PDB entry 1J5E | X-ray diffraction, 3.05 A resolution | chains A and Q of the 21 polymer chains in the assembly

== Chain A ==
Molecule: 16S ribosomal RNA
Organism: Thermus thermophilus
Sequence (1522 nucleotides; each row starts with the number of its first residue; note: 42 numbers in that range are skipped by the numbering (no residue carries them; nothing is unmodelled there); a row labelled like 190A-190L holds insertion residues (190A, then the next letters in order); numbering starts at 0):
     0 UUUGUUGGAGAGUUUGAUCCUGGCUCAGGGUGAACGCUGGCGGCGUGCCU
    50 AAGACAUGCAAGUCGUGCGGG
    73 CCGCGGGGUUUU
    88 ACUCCG
    95 UGGUC
   101 AGCGGCGGACGGGUGAGUAACGCGUGGGU
  129A G
   130 ACCUACCCGGAAGAGGGGGACAACCCGGGGAAACUCGGGCUAAUCCCCCA
   180 UGUGGACCCGC
190A-190L CCCUUGGGGUGU
   191 GUCCAAAGGGCUUU
   216 GCCCGCUUCCGGAUGGGCCCGCGUCCCAUCAGCUAGUUGGUGGGGUAAUG
   266 GCCCACCAAGGCGACGACGGGUAGCCGGUCUGAGAGGAUGGCCGGCCACA
   316 GGGGCACUGAGACACGGGCCCCACUCCUACGGGAGGCAGCAGUUAGGAAU
   366 CUUCCGCAAUGGGCGCAAGCCUGACGGAGCGACGCCGCUUGGAGGAAGAA
   416 GCCCUUCGGGGUGUAAACUCCUGAA
   442 CCCGGGACGAAACCCCCGACGA
   474 GGGGACUGACGGUACCGGG
   494 GUAAUAGCGCCGGCCAACUCCGUGCCAGCAGCCGCGGUAAUACGGAGGGC
   544 GCGAGCGUUACCCGGAUUCACUGGGCGUAAAGGGCGUGUAGGCGGCCUGG
   594 GGCGUCCCAUGUGAAAGACCACGGCUCAACCGUGGGGGAGCGUGGGAUAC
   644 GCUCAGGCUAGACGGUGGGAGAGGGUGGUGGAAUUCCCGGAGUAGCGGUG
   694 AAAUGCGCAGAUACCGGGAGGAACGCCGAUGGCGAAGGCAGCCACCUGGU
   744 CCACCCGUGACGCUGAGGCGCGAAAGCGUGGGGAGCAAACCGGAUUAGAU
   794 ACCCGGGUAGUCCACGCCCUAAACGAUGCGCGCUAGGUCUCUGGGUCU
   848 CCUGGGGGCCGAAGCUAACGCGUUAAGCGCGCCGCCUGGGGAGUACGGCC
   898 GCAAGGCUGAAACUCAAAGGAAUUGACGGGGGCCCGCACAAGCGGUGGAG
   948 CAUGUGGUUUAAUUCGAAGCAACGCGAAGAACCUUACCAGGCCUUGACAU
   998 GCUAGG
 1003A G
  1004 AACCCGGGUGAAAGCCUGGGGUGCCCC
1030A-1030D GCGA
  1031 GGGGAGCCCUAGCACAGGUGCUGCAUGGCCGUCGUCAGCUCGUGCCGUGA
  1081 GGUGUUGGGUUAAGUCCCGCAACGAGCGCAACCCCCGCCGUUAGUUGCCA
  1131 GCGGUUCGGCCGGGCACUCUAACGGGACUGCCCGCGAAA
  1171 GCGGGAGGAAGGAGGGGACGACGUCUGGUCAGCAUGGCCCUUACGGCCUG
  1221 GGCGACACACGUGCUACAAUGCCCACUACAAAGCGAUGCCACCCGGCAAC
  1271 GGGGAGCUAAUCGCAAAAAGGUGGGCCCAGUUCGGAUUGGGGUCUGCAAC
  1321 CCGACCCCAUGAAGCCGGAAUCGCUAGUAAUCGCGGAUCAG
 1361A C
  1362 CAUGCCGCGGUGAAUACGUUCCCGGGCCUUGUACACACCGCCCGUCACGC
  1412 CAUGGGAGCGGGCUCUACCCGAAGUCGCCGGG
  1446 AGCCUACGGG
  1459 CAGGCGCCGAGGGUAGGGCCCGUGACUGGGGCGAAGUCGUAACAAGGUAG
  1509 CUGUACCGGAAGGUGCGGCUGGAUCACCUCCUUUCU
Not modelled in the structure: 0-4, 1535-1538

== Chain Q ==
Name: 30S ribosomal protein S17
Organism: Thermus thermophilus
UniProtKB: P24321 (RS17_THETH); residues 2-105 here correspond to UniProt positions 1-104 (UniProt number = residue number - 1)
Chain sequence (104 residues; each row starts with the number of its first residue):
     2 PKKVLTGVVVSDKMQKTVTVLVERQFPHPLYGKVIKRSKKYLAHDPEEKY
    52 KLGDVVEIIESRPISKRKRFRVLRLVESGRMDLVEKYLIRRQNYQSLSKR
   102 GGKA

== Chain A / chain Q interface ==
Residue-residue contacts (93; chain A residue first):
  G127(A) - Pro2(Q)  hydrogen bond to the sugar
  G127(A) - Glu61(Q)  hydrogen bond to the base
  G128(A) - Pro2(Q)  sugar contact
  G128(A) - Lys3(Q)  hydrogen bond to the phosphate
  G128(A) - Glu61(Q)  sugar contact
  U129(A) - Lys3(Q)  salt bridge to the phosphate
  A130(A) - Arg63(Q)  salt bridge to the phosphate
  A130(A) - Pro64(Q)  base contact
  U190E(A) - Ser62(Q)  base contact
  U190E(A) - Arg63(Q)  hydrogen bond to the sugar
  U190E(A) - Arg72(Q)  hydrogen bond to the base
  C234(A) - Glu61(Q)  base contact
  C234(A) - Pro64(Q)  sugar contact
  C234(A) - Arg70(Q)  hydrogen bond to the phosphate
  C235(A) - Glu61(Q)  sugar contact
  C235(A) - Arg70(Q)  salt bridge to the phosphate
  C235(A) - Phe71(Q)  sugar contact
  G236(A) - Lys40(Q)  salt bridge to the phosphate
  G236(A) - Tyr42(Q)  phosphate contact
  C237(A) - Arg25(Q)  salt bridge to the phosphate
  C237(A) - Lys40(Q)  salt bridge to the phosphate
  C237(A) - Tyr42(Q)  hydrogen bond to the phosphate
  G238(A) - Arg25(Q)  salt bridge to the phosphate
  A246(A) - Leu98(Q)  sugar contact
  A246(A) - Ser99(Q)  sugar contact
  G247(A) - Ser99(Q)  phosphate contact
  G247(A) - Lys100(Q)  phosphate contact
  U253(A) - Met15(Q)  hydrogen bond to the sugar
  U253(A) - Lys67(Q)  salt bridge to the phosphate
  G254(A) - Met15(Q)  sugar contact
  G254(A) - Gln16(Q)  hydrogen bond to the sugar
  G254(A) - Thr18(Q)  hydrogen bond to the sugar
  G254(A) - Ser66(Q)  hydrogen bond to the phosphate
  G254(A) - Lys67(Q)  phosphate contact
  G254(A) - Arg68(Q)  phosphate contact
  G254(A) - Lys69(Q)  hydrogen bond to the phosphate
  G255(A) - Gln16(Q)  hydrogen bond to the sugar
  G255(A) - Lys17(Q)  hydrogen bond to the phosphate
  G255(A) - Ile65(Q)  phosphate contact
  G255(A) - Ser66(Q)  phosphate contact
  G255(A) - Lys69(Q)  salt bridge to the phosphate
  U256(A) - Lys17(Q)  salt bridge to the phosphate
  U264(A) - Arg63(Q)  sugar contact
  U264(A) - Pro64(Q)  hydrogen bond to the sugar
  G265(A) - Pro64(Q)  sugar contact
  G265(A) - Ile65(Q)  phosphate contact
  G265(A) - Ser66(Q)  sugar contact
  G265(A) - Lys67(Q)  hydrogen bond to the sugar
  G266(A) - Lys67(Q)  phosphate contact
  C267(A) - Lys67(Q)  phosphate contact
  A273(A) - Gln16(Q)  sugar contact
  G275(A) - Lys14(Q)  phosphate contact
  G275(A) - Met15(Q)  sugar contact
  G276(A) - Ser12(Q)  hydrogen bond to the phosphate
  G276(A) - Met15(Q)  sugar contact
  G276(A) - Thr20(Q)  phosphate contact
  G276(A) - Arg68(Q)  hydrogen bond to the phosphate
  C277(A) - Lys41(Q)  salt bridge to the phosphate
  C277(A) - Arg68(Q)  salt bridge to the phosphate
  G278(A) - Lys41(Q)  salt bridge to the phosphate
  G278(A) - Tyr95(Q)  base contact
  A279(A) - Tyr95(Q)  hydrogen bond to the phosphate
  A279(A) - Leu98(Q)  base contact
  C280(A) - Arg38(Q)  hydrogen bond to the sugar
  C280(A) - Ser39(Q)  hydrogen bond to the base
  C280(A) - Arg91(Q)  base contact
  C564(A) - Leu31(Q)  base contact
  C564(A) - Tyr32(Q)  sugar contact
  G581(A) - Ala105(Q)  hydrogen bond to the sugar
  U582(A) - Ile90(Q)  sugar contact
  U582(A) - Asn94(Q)  hydrogen bond to the sugar
  U582(A) - Ala105(Q)  sugar contact
  A583(A) - Ile90(Q)  sugar contact
  A583(A) - Arg91(Q)  sugar contact
  A583(A) - Asn94(Q)  hydrogen bond to the sugar
  G585(A) - Lys34(Q)  hydrogen bond to the phosphate
  C586(A) - Lys34(Q)  salt bridge to the phosphate
  G635(A) - Pro2(Q)  sugar contact
  U636(A) - Pro2(Q)  sugar contact
  A759(A) - Asn94(Q)  base contact
  G760(A) - Asn94(Q)  hydrogen bond to the base
  G760(A) - Leu98(Q)  sugar contact
  G760(A) - Gly103(Q)  hydrogen bond to the base
  G760(A) - Lys104(Q)  hydrogen bond to the base
  G760(A) - Ala105(Q)  base contact
  G761(A) - Gly102(Q)  sugar contact
  G761(A) - Gly103(Q)  hydrogen bond to the sugar
  G761(A) - Lys104(Q)  hydrogen bond to the sugar
  G761(A) - Ala105(Q)  base contact
  C762(A) - Lys104(Q)  sugar contact
  C879(A) - Lys34(Q)  salt bridge to the phosphate
  C896(A) - Lys100(Q)  salt bridge to the phosphate
  C897(A) - Arg101(Q)  sugar contact
Other interface residues (no listed pair), chain A (50 interface residues in all): G190F, U252, C272, A300, G301, G584, G597, G895
Other interface residues (no listed pair), chain Q (49 interface residues in all): Lys4, Val35, Lys37, Leu43, His45, Lys87, Arg92

== Overview ==
50 residues of chain A and 49 residues of chain Q are in contact; the contacts include 30 hydrogen bonds and
16 salt bridges. Among the polar pairs are G127(A)-Glu61(Q), U190E(A)-Arg72(Q) and C280(A)-Ser39(Q).
Here chain A is 16S ribosomal RNA and chain Q is 30S ribosomal protein S17, both from Thermus thermophilus.
Entry 1J5E (Structure of the Thermus thermophilus 30S Ribosomal Subunit) was determined by X-ray diffraction.
